PDB entry 4BH7 | X-ray diffraction, 2.89 A resolution | chains A and B of the 3 polymer chains in the assembly

Chain A:
Name: Anti-ars murine germline monoclonal antibody 36-65
From: Mus musculus
Notes: fragment: antigen binding fragment; antibody fragment or engineered binder
Chain sequence (214 residues; each row starts with the number of its first residue):
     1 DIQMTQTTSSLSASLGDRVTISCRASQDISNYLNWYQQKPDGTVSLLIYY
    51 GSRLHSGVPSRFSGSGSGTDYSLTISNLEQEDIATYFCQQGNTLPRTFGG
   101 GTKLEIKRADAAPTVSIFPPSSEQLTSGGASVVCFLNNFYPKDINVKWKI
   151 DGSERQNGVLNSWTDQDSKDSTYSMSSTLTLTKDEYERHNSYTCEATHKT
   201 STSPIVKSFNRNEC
Disulfide bonds: Cys23-Cys88, Cys134-Cys194

Chain B:
Name: Anti-ars murine germline monoclonal antibody 36-65
From: Mus musculus
Notes: fragment: antigen binding fragment; antibody fragment or engineered binder
Chain sequence (222 residues; row label = number of the first residue in the row):
     1 EVQLQQSGAELVRAGSSVKMSCKASGYTFTSYGINWVKQRPGQGLEWIGY
    51 INPGNGYTKYNEKFKGKTTLTVDKSSSTAYMQLRSLTSEDSAVYFCARSV
   101 YYGGSYYFDYWGQGTTLTVSSAKTTPPSVYPLAPGSAAQTNSMVTLGCLV
   151 KGYFPEPVTVTWNSGSLSSGVHTFPAVLQSDLYTLSSSVTVPSSPRPSET
   201 VTCNVAHPASSTKVDKKIVPRD
Disordered / not traced: 137-140
Disulfide bonds: Cys22-Cys96, Cys148-Cys203

Chain A / chain B interface:
Pairs across the interface (68; chain A residue first):
  Tyr32(A) with Gly104(B), hydrogen bond (side chain-backbone); Ser105(B)
  Asn34(A) with Tyr107(B)
  Tyr36(A) with Tyr107(B); Phe108(B), hydrogen bond (side chain-backbone); Trp111(B), hydrophobic
  Gln38(A) with Gln39(B), hydrogen bond; Phe95(B)
  Gly42(A) with Phe95(B)
  Val44(A) with Trp111(B)
  Leu46(A) with Tyr107(B), hydrophobic; Phe108(B); Asp109(B)
  Tyr49(A) with Tyr102(B), hydrophobic; Tyr107(B), hydrophobic
  Tyr50(A) with Tyr102(B), hydrophobic
  Leu54(A) with Tyr102(B)
  Phe87(A) with Gly44(B); Leu45(B), hydrophobic
  Gln89(A) with Phe108(B)
  Gly91(A) with Ser105(B)
  Leu94(A) with Trp47(B), hydrophobic; Lys59(B)
  Pro95(A) with Trp47(B), hydrophobic; Asn61(B)
  Arg96(A) with Trp47(B)
  Phe98(A) with Val37(B), hydrophobic; Leu45(B); Phe108(B), hydrophobic
  Ser116(A) with Thr145(B)
  Phe118(A) with Leu132(B); Ala133(B); Pro134(B); Thr145(B)
  Pro119(A) with Asp222(B)
  Pro120(A) with Asp222(B)
  Ser121(A) with Tyr130(B); Pro131(B); Asp222(B)
  Ser122(A) with Asp222(B), hydrogen bond (side chain-backbone)
  Glu123(A) with Val129(B); Tyr130(B); Pro131(B); Lys216(B)
  Gln124(A) with Tyr130(B)
  Ser131(A) with Leu149(B)
  Phe135(A) with Leu132(B), hydrophobic; Gly147(B); Phe174(B), hydrophobic; Ser186(B); Ser187(B); Ser188(B)
  Asn137(A) with His172(B); Phe174(B); Ser188(B), hydrogen bond
  Asn138(A) with His172(B), hydrogen bond
  Leu160(A) with Gln179(B)
  Ser162(A) with Phe174(B); Pro175(B), hydrogen bond (side chain-backbone); Val177(B)
  Trp163(A) with Pro175(B)
  Thr164(A) with Phe174(B)
  Ser174(A) with His172(B), hydrogen bond; Phe174(B)
  Met175(A) with Phe174(B)
  Ser176(A) with Phe174(B); Ser186(B), hydrogen bond
  Glu213(A) with Ser136(B)
Interface residues without a listed pair, chain A (45 interface residues in all): Gly99, Gly100, Leu125, Ser127, Val133, Asn161, Thr180, Cys214
Interface residues without a listed pair, chain B (44 interface residues in all): Gln43, Glu46, Gly103, Tyr106, Gln113, Gly135, Leu146, Lys151, Thr173

Overview:
Chain A and chain B form an interface of 45 and 44 residues respectively; the contacts include 9 hydrogen
bonds. Polar contacts include Tyr32(A)-Gly104(B), Tyr36(A)-Phe108(B) and Gln38(A)-Gln39(B).
Here chain A is Anti-ars murine germline monoclonal antibody 36-65 and chain B is Anti-ars murine germline
monoclonal antibody 36-65, both from Mus musculus. Entry 4BH7 (Crystal structure of germline antibody 36-65 in
complex with peptide ppypawhapgni) was determined by X-ray diffraction, deposited together with 4BH8.
